PDB entry 9GMR | electron microscopy, 2.80 A resolution | chains H and I of the 11 polymer chains in the assembly

# Chain H
Protein: Histone H2B type 1-J
Source organism: Homo sapiens
UniProt: P06899 (H2B1J_HUMAN); residues 0-125 here correspond to UniProt positions 1-126 (UniProt number = residue number + 1)
Sequence (126 residues; numbered 0 to 125; the number before each row is that of its first residue; numbering starts at 0):
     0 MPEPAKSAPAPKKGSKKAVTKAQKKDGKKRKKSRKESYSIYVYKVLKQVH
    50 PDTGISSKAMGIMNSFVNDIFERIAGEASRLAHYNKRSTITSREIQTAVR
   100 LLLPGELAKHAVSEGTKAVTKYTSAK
Not modelled in the structure: 0-30, 125
Differences from the reference sequence: conflict Lys-31 (Arg32 in P06899)
Swiss-Prot annotation at these positions:
  - modified residue: Pro-1 (N-acetylproline), Glu-2 (ADP-ribosyl glutamic acid), Lys-5 (N6-(2-hydroxyisobutyryl)lysine), Ser-6 (ADP-ribosylserine), Lys-11 (N6-(beta-hydroxybutyryl)lysine), Lys-12 (N6-(2-hydroxyisobutyryl)lysine), Ser-14 (Phosphoserine), Lys-15 (N6-acetyllysine), Lys-16 (N6-(beta-hydroxybutyryl)lysine), Lys-20 (N6-(2-hydroxyisobutyryl)lysine), Lys-23 (N6-(2-hydroxyisobutyryl)lysine), Lys-24 (N6-(2-hydroxyisobutyryl)lysine), Lys-34 (N6-(2-hydroxyisobutyryl)lysine), Glu-35 (PolyADP-ribosyl glutamic acid), Ser-36 (Phosphoserine), Lys-43 (N6-(2-hydroxyisobutyryl)lysine), Lys-46 (N6-(2-hydroxyisobutyryl)lysine), Lys-57 (N6,N6-dimethyllysine), Arg-79 (Dimethylated arginine), Lys-85 (N6,N6,N6-trimethyllysine) and 6 more in UniProt
  - glycosylation: Ser-112 (O-linked (GlcNAc) serine)
  - cross-link (Glycyl lysine isopeptide (Lys-Gly)): Lys-5 (interchain with G-Cter in SUMO2), Lys-20 (interchain with G-Cter in SUMO2), Lys-34 (interchain with G-Cter in ubiquitin), Lys-120 (interchain with G-Cter in ubiquitin)

# Chain I
Molecule: 149-nt DNA strand
Sequence (149 nucleotides; numbered 25 to 173; the number before each row is that of its first residue):
    25 AGAATCCCGGTGCCGAGGCCGCTCAATTGGTCGTAGACAGCTCTAGCACC
    75 GCTTAAACGCACGTACGCGCTGTCCCCCGCGTTTTAACCGCCAAGGGGAT
   125 TACTCCCTAGTCTCCAGGCACGTGTCAGATATATACAAGATCCCCTTAC

# How chain H and chain I interact
Residue-residue contacts - 8 pairs, chain H then chain I:
  Lys-31(H) / DC145(I)  phosphate contact
  Ser-32(H) / DA144(I)  phosphate contact
  Arg-33(H) / DG142(I)  base contact
  Arg-33(H) / DA144(I)  phosphate contact
  Lys-34(H) / DC143(I)  sugar contact
  Lys-34(H) / DA144(I)  hydrogen bond to the phosphate
  Ile-39(H) / DC143(I)  phosphate contact
  Tyr-40(H) / DG142(I)  sugar contact
Also at the interface, not in a pair above, chain H (8 interface residues in all): Glu-35, Ser-36
Also at the interface, not in a pair above, chain I (5 interface residues in all): DG141

# Overview
8 residues of chain H face 5 of chain I across their interface; the contacts include 1 hydrogen bond. The
hydrogen-bonded pair is Lys-34(H)/DA144(I).
Chain H is Histone H2B type 1-J (Homo sapiens) and chain I is a 149-nt DNA strand; the structure,
SIRT7-H3K36MTUnucleosome complex, was determined by electron microscopy, deposited together with 9GMK.
